PDB entry 1RB6 | X-ray diffraction, 1.90 A resolution | chains A and C of the 3 polymer chains in the assembly

Chain A (and C):
Molecule: General control protein GCN4
Notes: fragment: leucine-zipper (residues 249-281); chain C of this document is another copy of the same molecule, construct and numbering; everything in this record applies to it too
UniProt: P03069 (GCN4_YEAST); residues 1-33 here correspond to UniProt positions 249-281 (UniProt number = residue number + 248)
Chain sequence (34 residues; each row starts with the number of its first residue; numbering starts at 0):
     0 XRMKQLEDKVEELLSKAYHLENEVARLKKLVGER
Construct notes: engineered mutation A16 (Asn264 in P03069)
Modified positions: ACE (acetyl group) at position 0
UniProt features mapped onto this chain:
  - region: L5 to L26 (Leucine-zipper)
Reported in the primary citation:
  - self-association interface (contacts with another copy of this molecule); pairs are residue here / residue on that copy: L12-A16 (hydrophobic contact)

Interface between chain A and chain C:
Contacting residue pairs (26; chain A residue first):
  M2(A) - V23(C)
  M2(A) - L26(C)  hydrophobic
  M2(A) - K27(C)
  M2(A) - V30(C)  hydrophobic
  L5(A) - V23(C)  hydrophobic
  E6(A) - K27(C)
  V9(A) - E20(C)
  V9(A) - V23(C)  hydrophobic
  E10(A) - E20(C)
  L12(A) - A16(C)  hydrophobic
  L13(A) - Y17(C)  hydrophobic
  L13(A) - E20(C)
  A16(A) - L12(C)  hydrophobic
  A16(A) - L13(C)  hydrophobic
  Y17(A) - Y17(C)  hydrogen bond
  L19(A) - V9(C)  hydrophobic
  L19(A) - L12(C)  hydrophobic
  E20(A) - V9(C)
  E20(A) - E10(C)
  E20(A) - L13(C)
  V23(A) - L5(C)  hydrophobic
  V23(A) - E6(C)
  V23(A) - V9(C)  hydrophobic
  L26(A) - M2(C)  hydrophobic
  K27(A) - M2(C)
  K27(A) - E6(C)  salt bridge
Other interface residues (no listed pair), chain A (15 interface residues in all): V30
Other interface residues (no listed pair), chain C (16 interface residues in all): L19, G31

In short:
15 residues of chain A face 16 of chain C across their interface; the contacts include 1 hydrogen bond and 1
salt bridge. Polar contacts include K27(A)-E6(C) and Y17(A)-Y17(C). From the paper: a self-association
interface involving L12(A) and A16(A).
Both chains are General control protein GCN4. Entry 1RB6 (Antiparallel trimer of GCN4-leucine zipper core
mutant as N16A tetragonal form) was determined by X-ray diffraction (same publication as 3K7Z, 1RB4 and 1RB5).
